5DKI - chains E and F of the 28 polymer chains in the assembly; structure by X-ray diffraction, 2.80 A resolution.

[Chain E]
Molecule: Proteasome subunit alpha type-6
Source organism: Saccharomyces cerevisiae (strain ATCC 204508 / S288c)
Notes: EC 3.4.25.1
UniProt: P40302 (PSA6_YEAST); residues 0-233 here correspond to UniProt positions 1-234 (UniProt number = residue number + 1)
Sequence (234 residues; each row starts with the number of its first residue; numbering starts at 0):
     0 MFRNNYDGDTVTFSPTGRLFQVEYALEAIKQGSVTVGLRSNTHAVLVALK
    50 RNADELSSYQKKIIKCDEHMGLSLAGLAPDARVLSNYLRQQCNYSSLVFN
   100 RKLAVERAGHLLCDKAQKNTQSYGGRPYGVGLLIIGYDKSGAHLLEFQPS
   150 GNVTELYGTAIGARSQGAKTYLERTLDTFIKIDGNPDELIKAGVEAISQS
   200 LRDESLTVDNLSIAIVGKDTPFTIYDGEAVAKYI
Disordered / not traced: 0-2
Curated features (UniProtKB/Swiss-Prot):
  - modified residue: Ser13 (Phosphoserine)
  - cross-link: Lys190 (Glycyl lysine isopeptide (Lys-Gly) (interchain with G-Cter in ubiquitin))

[Chain F]
Molecule: Probable proteasome subunit alpha type-7
Source organism: Saccharomyces cerevisiae (strain ATCC 204508 / S288c)
Notes: EC 3.4.25.1
UniProt: P21242 (PSA7_YEAST); residues -3 to 284 here correspond to UniProt positions 1-288 (UniProt number = residue number + 4)
Sequence (288 residues; row label = number of the first residue in the row; numbers below 1 keep their minus sign (Met-3 is residue -3)):
    -3 MTSIGTGYDLSNSVFSPDGRNFQVEYAVKAVENGTTSIGIKCNDGVVFAV
    47 EKLITSKLLVPQKNVKIQVVDRHIGCVYSGLIPDGRHLVNRGREEAASFK
    97 KLYKTPIPIPAFADRLGQYVQAHTLYNSVRPFGVSTIFGGVDKNGAHLYM
   147 LEPSGSYWGYKGAATGKGRQSAKAELEKLVDHHPEGLSAREAVKQAAKII
   197 YLAHEDNKEKDFELEISWCSLSETNGLHKFVKGDLLQEAIDFAQKEINGD
   247 DDEDEDDSDNVMSSDDENAPVATNANATTDQEGDIHLE
Disordered / not traced: -3 to 1, 245-284
Curated features (UniProtKB/Swiss-Prot):
  - modified residue: Thr-2 (N-acetylthreonine)

[Chain E / chain F interface]
Residue-residue contacts (65):
  Asn4(E) with Leu6(F)
  Tyr5(E) with Asp5(F), hydrogen bond; Leu6(F), hydrophobic
  Thr9(E) with Arg126(F)
  Val10(E) with Gln19(F); Asn123(F); Ser124(F); Val125(F); Arg126(F)
  Thr11(E) with Leu6(F); Gln19(F)
  Phe12(E) with Gln19(F); Tyr22(F), hydrophobic; Ala23(F), hydrophobic; Arg126(F); Pro127(F)
  Ser13(E) with Tyr22(F)
  Pro14(E) with Tyr22(F), hydrophobic; Lys25(F)
  Thr15(E) with Lys25(F)
  Gly16(E) with Tyr22(F); Lys25(F); Ala26(F)
  Leu18(E) with Leu77(F), hydrophobic; Arg126(F)
  Arg38(E) with Val56(F)
  His109(E) with Arg82(F), hydrogen bond
  Cys112(E) with Arg82(F)
  Asp113(E) with Arg82(F), salt bridge; Asn86(F)
  Gln116(E) with Pro79(F); Asp80(F); His83(F), hydrogen bond; Arg126(F)
  Thr119(E) with Arg126(F), hydrogen bond (backbone-side chain)
  Gln120(E) with His119(F); Val125(F); Arg126(F), hydrogen bond (backbone-backbone); Pro127(F); Phe128(F)
  Ser121(E) with Ser124(F)
  Tyr122(E) with Ser124(F), hydrogen bond (backbone-backbone)
  Ser149(E) with Pro79(F)
  Gly150(E) with Pro79(F)
  Asn151(E) with Ile78(F); Pro79(F)
  Thr153(E) with Leu55(F); Asn60(F)
  Glu154(E) with Leu55(F); Val56(F); Lys59(F); Asn60(F), hydrogen bond (backbone-side chain)
  Leu155(E) with Leu54(F); Leu55(F); Val56(F)
  Tyr156(E) with Leu54(F), hydrogen bond (backbone-backbone); Leu55(F); Val56(F); Pro57(F)
  Gly157(E) with Leu54(F)
  Lys168(E) with Leu54(F)
  Leu171(E) with Leu54(F)
  Glu172(E) with Ser52(F), hydrogen bond; Lys53(F)
  Leu175(E) with Lys53(F)
Also at the interface, not in a pair above, chain E (35 interface residues in all): Glu105, Val152, Phe178
Also at the interface, not in a pair above, chain F (30 interface residues in all): Gly129

[Overview]
Chain E and chain F form an interface of 35 and 30 residues respectively; the contacts include 9 hydrogen
bonds and 1 salt bridge. Among the polar pairs are Asp113(E)-Arg82(F), Tyr5(E)-Asp5(F) and His109(E)-Arg82(F).
Chain E is Proteasome subunit alpha type-6 and chain F is Probable proteasome subunit alpha type-7, both from
Saccharomyces cerevisiae (strain ATCC 204508 / S288c); the structure, Yeast 20S proteasome in complex with
alkyne-PI, was determined by X-ray diffraction (same publication as 5DKJ).
